Entry 5B70 (X-ray diffraction, 2.30 A resolution); this record covers chains A and D.

Chain A (and D):
Protein: LysR family transcriptional regulator
From: Vibrio vulnificus
Notes: chain D of this document is another copy of the same molecule, construct and numbering; everything in this record applies to it too
Reference sequence: A0A087I947 (A0A087I947_VIBVL); residues 86-301 here = UniProt positions 86-301
Amino-acid sequence (219 residues; each row starts with the number of its first residue):
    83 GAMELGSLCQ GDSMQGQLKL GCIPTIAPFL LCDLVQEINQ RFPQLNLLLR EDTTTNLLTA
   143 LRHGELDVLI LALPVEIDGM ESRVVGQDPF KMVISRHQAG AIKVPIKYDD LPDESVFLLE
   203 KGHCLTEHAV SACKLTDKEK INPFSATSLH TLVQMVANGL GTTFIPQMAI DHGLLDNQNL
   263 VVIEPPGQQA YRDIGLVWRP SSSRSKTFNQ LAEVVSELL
Disordered / not traced: 86-95 (chain D: 90-94)
Differences from the reference sequence: expression tag (83-85); engineered mutation Gly204 (Glu in A0A087I947)
From the paper describing this entry:
  - conformationally variable residues: Gly204
  - mutagenesis - K203D: unchanged signaling
  - mutagenesis - H205A: abolished signaling

How chain A and chain D interact:
Residue-residue contacts - 93 pairs, chain A then chain D:
  Gly83(A) - Gln180(D)
  Gly83(A) - Asn240(D)  hydrogen bond (backbone-backbone)
  Gly83(A) - Gly241(D)
  Ala84(A) - Gln180(D)
  Ala84(A) - Asn240(D)
  Ala84(A) - Gly241(D)
  Ala84(A) - Leu242(D)
  Met85(A) - Gln180(D)
  Met85(A) - Ile184(D)  hydrophobic
  Met85(A) - Pro194(D)  hydrophobic
  Met85(A) - Ser197(D)
  Met85(A) - Gly241(D)  hydrogen bond (backbone-backbone)
  Met85(A) - Leu242(D)
  Met85(A) - Gly243(D)
  Ala109(A) - Gln236(D)  hydrogen bond (backbone-side chain)
  Pro110(A) - His232(D)
  Pro110(A) - Gln236(D)
  Leu113(A) - Gln236(D)
  Cys114(A) - Gln236(D)  hydrogen bond
  Cys114(A) - Gln260(D)
  Val117(A) - Gln236(D)
  Val117(A) - Ala239(D)
  Val117(A) - Asn240(D)
  Gln118(A) - Ala239(D)
  Gln118(A) - Asn259(D)
  Gln118(A) - Gln260(D)  hydrogen bond (side chain-backbone)
  Gln118(A) - Asn261(D)  hydrogen bond
  Ile120(A) - Asn240(D)
  Asn121(A) - His179(D)
  Asn121(A) - Ala239(D)  hydrogen bond (side chain-backbone)
  Asn121(A) - Asn240(D)  hydrogen bond
  Leu127(A) - Asn240(D)
  Asn128(A) - Asn240(D)
  Asn128(A) - Leu242(D)
  Leu129(A) - Met237(D)
  Leu129(A) - Asn240(D)  hydrogen bond (backbone-side chain)
  Leu129(A) - Leu242(D)
  Leu130(A) - Phe199(D)  hydrophobic
  Leu130(A) - Phe226(D)  hydrophobic
  Leu130(A) - Met237(D)  hydrophobic
  Leu130(A) - Leu242(D)  hydrophobic
  Leu131(A) - Phe226(D)
  Leu131(A) - Thr233(D)
  Leu131(A) - Gln236(D)
  Leu131(A) - Met237(D)  hydrogen bond (backbone-side chain)
  Arg132(A) - Thr229(D)
  Glu133(A) - Thr229(D)  hydrogen bond (backbone-side chain)
  Glu133(A) - Ser230(D)  hydrogen bond
  Glu133(A) - Thr233(D)
  His179(A) - Gly83(D)  hydrogen bond (side chain-backbone)
  Gln180(A) - Ala84(D)
  Gln180(A) - Met85(D)  hydrogen bond (side chain-backbone)
  Ile184(A) - Met85(D)  hydrophobic
  Pro194(A) - Met85(D)  hydrophobic
  Phe199(A) - Leu130(D)  hydrophobic
  Phe226(A) - Leu130(D)  hydrophobic
  Phe226(A) - Leu131(D)
  Thr229(A) - Arg132(D)
  Thr229(A) - Glu133(D)  hydrogen bond (side chain-backbone)
  Ser230(A) - Glu133(D)  hydrogen bond
  His232(A) - Pro110(D)
  His232(A) - His232(D)
  Thr233(A) - Leu131(D)
  Thr233(A) - Glu133(D)
  Gln236(A) - Ala109(D)  hydrogen bond (side chain-backbone)
  Gln236(A) - Pro110(D)
  Gln236(A) - Leu113(D)
  Gln236(A) - Cys114(D)
  Gln236(A) - Val117(D)
  Gln236(A) - Leu131(D)
  Met237(A) - Leu129(D)
  Met237(A) - Leu130(D)  hydrophobic
  Met237(A) - Leu131(D)  hydrogen bond (side chain-backbone)
  Ala239(A) - Val117(D)
  Ala239(A) - Asn121(D)  hydrogen bond (backbone-side chain)
  Asn240(A) - Gly83(D)  hydrogen bond (backbone-backbone)
  Asn240(A) - Val117(D)
  Asn240(A) - Ile120(D)
  Asn240(A) - Asn121(D)  hydrogen bond
  Asn240(A) - Leu127(D)
  Asn240(A) - Asn128(D)
  Asn240(A) - Leu129(D)  hydrogen bond (side chain-backbone)
  Gly241(A) - Gly83(D)
  Gly241(A) - Ala84(D)
  Gly241(A) - Met85(D)  hydrogen bond (backbone-backbone)
  Leu242(A) - Met85(D)
  Leu242(A) - Asn128(D)
  Leu242(A) - Leu129(D)
  Gly243(A) - Met85(D)
  Asn259(A) - Gln118(D)
  Gln260(A) - Cys114(D)
  Gln260(A) - Gln118(D)  hydrogen bond (backbone-side chain)
  Asn261(A) - Gln118(D)
Interface residues without a listed pair, chain A (40 interface residues in all): Lys101, Ser197

Overview:
40 residues of chain A face 39 of chain D across their interface; the contacts include 24 hydrogen bonds.
Polar contacts include Ala109(A)-Gln236(D), Cys114(A)-Gln236(D) and Gln118(A)-Gln260(D). From the paper: H205A
of chain A abolishes signaling; conformational variability at Gly204(A).
Both chains are LysR family transcriptional regulator (Vibrio vulnificus). Entry 5B70 (OxyR2 E204G regulatory
domain from Vibrio vulnificus) was determined by X-ray diffraction, deposited together with 5B7D, 5X0Q and
5X0V.
